PDB entry 8DJG | X-ray diffraction, 2.65 A resolution | chains A and F of the 3 polymer chains in the assembly

# Chain A
Protein: sAB Heavy Chain
Source organism: synthetic construct
Sequence (233 residues; numbered 1 to 233; the number before each row is that of its first residue):
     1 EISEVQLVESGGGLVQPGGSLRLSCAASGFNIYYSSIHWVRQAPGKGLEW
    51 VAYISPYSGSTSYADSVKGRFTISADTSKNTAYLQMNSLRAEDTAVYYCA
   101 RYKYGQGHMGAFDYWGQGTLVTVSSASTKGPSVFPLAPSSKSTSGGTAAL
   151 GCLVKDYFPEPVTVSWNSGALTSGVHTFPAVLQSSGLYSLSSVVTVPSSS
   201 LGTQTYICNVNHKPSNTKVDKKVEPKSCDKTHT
Disordered / not traced: 141-146, 229-233
Disulfides: C25-C99, C152-C208

# Chain F
Protein: Isoform 2 of Adhesion G protein-coupled receptor L3
Source organism: Homo sapiens
UniProtKB: Q9HAR2 (AGRL3_HUMAN), isoform Q9HAR2-2; numbering as in UniProt (aligned over 24-126)
Sequence (109 residues; each row starts with the number of its first residue):
    24 PIPMAVVRRELSCESYPIELRCPGTDVIMIESANYGRTDDKICDSDPAQM
    74 ENIRCYLPDAYKIMSQRCNNRTQCAVVAGPDVFPDPCPGTYKYLEVQYEC
   124 VPYHHHHHH
Disordered / not traced: 24-28, 128-132
Differences from the reference sequence: expression tag (127-132)
Disulfides: C36-C66, C45-C123, C78-C110, C91-C97
Curated features (UniProtKB/Swiss-Prot):
  - glycosylation: N93 (N-linked (GlcNAc...) asparagine)

# Interface between chain A and chain F
Residue-residue contacts (31):
  Y34(A) - E37(F)  hydrogen bond
  Y34(A) - S38(F)
  Y34(A) - P103(F)
  Y34(A) - Y114(F)  hydrophobic
  Y53(A) - D69(F)
  S55(A) - D69(F)
  S55(A) - Q72(F)  hydrogen bond
  Y57(A) - E37(F)  hydrogen bond
  Y57(A) - G112(F)
  Y57(A) - T113(F)  hydrogen bond (side chain-backbone)
  Y57(A) - Y114(F)
  Y57(A) - K115(F)  hydrogen bond
  S58(A) - Q72(F)  hydrogen bond
  Y102(A) - D67(F)  hydrogen bond
  Y102(A) - S68(F)  hydrogen bond (side chain-backbone)
  Y102(A) - D69(F)
  K103(A) - Y39(F)  hydrogen bond
  Y104(A) - Y39(F)  hydrogen bond (backbone-side chain)
  Y104(A) - D67(F)
  Y104(A) - S68(F)
  Y104(A) - D69(F)
  Y104(A) - Y114(F)
  G105(A) - C36(F)
  G105(A) - Y39(F)
  G105(A) - D67(F)  hydrogen bond (backbone-side chain)
  G105(A) - Y114(F)
  Q106(A) - Y39(F)  hydrogen bond
  Q106(A) - D67(F)  hydrogen bond (backbone-side chain)
  G107(A) - D67(F)  hydrogen bond (backbone-side chain)
  H108(A) - D67(F)  hydrogen bond (backbone-side chain)
  M109(A) - D67(F)  hydrogen bond (backbone-side chain)
Also at the interface, not in a pair above, chain A (14 interface residues in all): S36
From the paper, about this interface:
  - pairs named by the authors: E37(F)-Y34(A) (hydrogen bond), D67(F)-Y102(A) (hydrogen bond), Q72(F)-S58(A) (hydrogen bond)
  - epitope / paratope residues, chain F: E37(F), D67(F), Q72(F)

# Summary
Chain A and chain F form an interface of 14 and 13 residues respectively, with 16 hydrogen bonds. Polar
contacts include Y34(A)-E37(F), S55(A)-Q72(F) and Y57(A)-E37(F). The paper describes hydrogen bonds between
E37(F) and Y34(A), D67(F) and Y102(A) and Q72(F) and S58(A). The paper reports epitope/paratope residues
E37(F), D67(F) and Q72(F).
Here chain A is sAB Heavy Chain (synthetic construct) and chain F is Isoform 2 of Adhesion G protein-coupled
receptor L3 (Homo sapiens). Entry 8DJG (ADGRL3-lectin domain in complex with an activating synthetic antibody
fragment) was determined by X-ray diffraction.
